Entry 5O41 (X-ray diffraction, 1.80 A resolution); this record covers chain A.

# Chain A
Molecule: Myoglobin
From: Physeter catodon
Reference sequence: P02185 (MYG_PHYCD); numbering as in UniProt (aligned over 1-154)
Chain sequence (154 residues; numbered 1 to 154; the number before each row is that of its first residue):
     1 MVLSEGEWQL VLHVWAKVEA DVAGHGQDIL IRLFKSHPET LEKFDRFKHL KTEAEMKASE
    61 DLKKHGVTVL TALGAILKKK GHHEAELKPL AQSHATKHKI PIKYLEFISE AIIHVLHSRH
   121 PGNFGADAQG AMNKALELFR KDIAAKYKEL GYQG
Construct notes: engineered mutation N123 (Asp in P02185)
Curated features (UniProtKB/Swiss-Prot):
  - binding site (nitrite): H65
  - binding site (O2): H65
  - binding site (heme b): H94
  - modified residue: S4 (Phosphoserine), T68 (Phosphothreonine)
Bound ions: heme Fe near H94 (its only coordinating residue here)
Ligand contacts:
  - carbon monoxide (CMO): F44, H65, V69, H94
  - heme (HEM): L33, T40, K43, F44, R46, H65, T68, V69, A72, L73, L90, S93, H94, H98, I100, Y104, L105, I108, F139

# Overview
Bound to chain A: heme and carbon monoxide. From UniProt: nitrite-binding residue H65, O2-binding residue H65
and heme b-binding residue H94.
Chain A is Myoglobin (Physeter catodon); the structure, Low-dose fixed target serial synchrotron
crystallography structure of sperm whale myoglobin, was determined by X-ray diffraction (same publication as
5M3S).
